PDB entry 2BRV | X-ray diffraction, 3.30 A resolution | chain X

== Chain X ==
Protein: Hyaluronate lyase
Source organism: Streptococcus pneumoniae
Notes: EC 4.2.2.1
UniProt: Q54873 (HYSA_STRPN); residues 168-892 here correspond to UniProt positions 285-1009 (UniProt number = residue number + 117)
Amino-acid sequence (731 residues; numbered 168 to 898; the number before each row is that of its first residue):
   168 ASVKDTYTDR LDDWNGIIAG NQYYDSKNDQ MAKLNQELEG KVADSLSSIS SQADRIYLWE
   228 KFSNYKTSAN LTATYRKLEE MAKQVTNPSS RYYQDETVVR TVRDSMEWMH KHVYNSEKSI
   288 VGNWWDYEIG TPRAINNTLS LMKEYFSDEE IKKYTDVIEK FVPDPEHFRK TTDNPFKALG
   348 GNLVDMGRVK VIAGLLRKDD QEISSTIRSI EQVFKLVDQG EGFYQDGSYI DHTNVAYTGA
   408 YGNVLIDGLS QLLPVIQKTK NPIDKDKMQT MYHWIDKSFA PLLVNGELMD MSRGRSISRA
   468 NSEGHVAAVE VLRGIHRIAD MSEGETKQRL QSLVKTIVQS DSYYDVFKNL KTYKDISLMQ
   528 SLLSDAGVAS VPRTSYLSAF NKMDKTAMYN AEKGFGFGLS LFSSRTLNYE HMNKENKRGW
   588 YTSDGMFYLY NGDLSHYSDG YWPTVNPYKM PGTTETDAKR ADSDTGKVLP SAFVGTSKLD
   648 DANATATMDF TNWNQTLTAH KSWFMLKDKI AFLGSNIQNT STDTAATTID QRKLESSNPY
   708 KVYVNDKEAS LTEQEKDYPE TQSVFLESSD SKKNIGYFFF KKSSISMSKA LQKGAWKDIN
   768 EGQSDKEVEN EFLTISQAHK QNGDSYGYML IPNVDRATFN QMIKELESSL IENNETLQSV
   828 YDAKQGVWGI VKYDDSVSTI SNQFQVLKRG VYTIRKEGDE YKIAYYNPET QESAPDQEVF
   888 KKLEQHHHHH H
Not modelled in the structure: 168-169, 217-224, 892-898
Reported in the primary citation:
  - conformationally variable residues (domain motion): Asn-290
  - catalytic residues: Asn-349, Tyr-408 (citing earlier work)

== In short ==
From the paper: catalytic residues Asn-349 and Tyr-408; conformational variability at Asn-290.
Chain X is Hyaluronate lyase (Streptococcus pneumoniae); the structure, Crystal structure of Streptococcus
Pneumoniae Hyaluronate Lyase from 70percent saturated malonate, was determined by X-ray diffraction (same
publication as 2BRW).
